4LF7 - chains A and E of the 21 polymer chains in the assembly; structure by X-ray diffraction, 3.15 A resolution.

[Chain A]
Molecule: 16S rRNA
Source organism: Thermus thermophilus
Sequence (1522 nucleotides; row label = number of the first residue in the row; note: 42 numbers in that range are skipped by the numbering (no residue carries them; nothing is unmodelled there); a row labelled like 190A-190L holds insertion residues (190A, then the next letters in order); numbering starts at 0):
     0 UUUGUUGGAG AGUUUGAUCC UGGCUCAGGG UGAACGCUGG CGGCGUGCCU AAGACAUGCA
    60 AGUCGUGCGG G
    73 CCGCGGGGUU UU
    88 ACUCCG
    95 UGGUC
   101 AGCGGCGGAC GGGUGAGUAA CGCGUGGGU
  129A G
   130 ACCUACCCGG AAGAGGGGGA CAACCCGGGG AAACUCGGGC UAAUCCCCCA UGUGGACCCG
   190 C
190A-190L CCCUUGGGGUGU
   191 GUCCAAAGGG CUUU
   216 GCCCGCUUCC GGAUGGGCCC GCGUCCCAUC AGCUAGUUGG UGGGGUAAUG GCCCACCAAG
   276 GCGACGACGG GUAGCCGGUC UGAGAGGAUG GCCGGCCACA GGGGCACUGA GACACGGGCC
   336 CCACUCCUAC GGGAGGCAGC AGUUAGGAAU CUUCCGCAAU GGGCGCAAGC CUGACGGAGC
   396 GACGCCGCUU GGAGGAAGAA GCCCUUCGGG GUGUAAACUC CUGAA
   442 CCCGGGACGA AACCCCCGAC GA
   474 GGGGACUGAC GGUACCGGG
   494 GUAAUAGCGC CGGCCAACUC CGUGCCAGCA GCCGCGGUAA UACGGAGGGC GCGAGCGUUA
   554 CCCGGAUUCA CUGGGCGUAA AGGGCGUGUA GGCGGCCUGG GGCGUCCCAU GUGAAAGACC
   614 ACGGCUCAAC CGUGGGGGAG CGUGGGAUAC GCUCAGGCUA GACGGUGGGA GAGGGUGGUG
   674 GAAUUCCCGG AGUAGCGGUG AAAUGCGCAG AUACCGGGAG GAACGCCGAU GGCGAAGGCA
   734 GCCACCUGGU CCACCCGUGA CGCUGAGGCG CGAAAGCGUG GGGAGCAAAC CGGAUUAGAU
   794 ACCCGGGUAG UCCACGCCCU AAACGAUGCG CGCUAGGUCU CUGGGUCU
   848 CCUGGGGGCC GAAGCUAACG CGUUAAGCGC GCCGCCUGGG GAGUACGGCC GCAAGGCUGA
   908 AACUCAAAGG AAUUGACGGG GGCCCGCACA AGCGGUGGAG CAUGUGGUUU AAUUCGAAGX
   968 AACGCGAAGA ACCUUACCAG GCCUUGACAU GCUAGG
 1003A G
  1004 AACCCGGGUG AAAGCCUGGG GUGCCCC
1030A-1030D GCGA
  1031 GGGGAGCCCU AGCACAGGUG CUGCAUGGCC GUCGUCAGCU CGUGCCGUGA GGUGUUGGGU
  1091 UAAGUCCCGC AACGAGCGCA ACCCCCGCCG UUAGUUGCCA GCGGUUCGGC CGGGCACUCU
  1151 AACGGGACUG CCCGCGAAA
  1171 GCGGGAGGAA GGAGGGGACG ACGUCUGGUC AGCAUGGCCC UUACGGCCUG GGCGACACAC
  1231 GUGCUACAAU GCCCACUACA AAGCGAUGCC ACCCGGCAAC GGGGAGCUAA UCGCAAAAAG
  1291 GUGGGCCCAG UUCGGAUUGG GGUCUGCAAC CCGACCCCAU GAAGCCGGAA UCGCUAGUAA
  1351 UCGCGGAUCA G
 1361A C
  1362 CAUGCCGCGG UGAAUACGUU CCCGGGCCUU GUACACACXG CCXGUXACGC CAUGGGAGCG
  1422 GGCUCUACCC GAAGUCGCCG GG
  1446 AGCCUACGGG
  1459 CAGGCGCCGA GGGUAGGGCC CGUGACUGGG GCGAAGUCGU AACAAGGUAG CUGUACCGGA
  1519 AGGUGCGGCU GGAUCCACUC CUUUCU
Unresolved in the structure: 0-4, 1534-1540
Construct notes: conflict C1534 (A2157 in M26923.1), A1535 (C2158 in M26923.1)
Modified residues: PSU (pseudouridine-5'-monophosphate) at position 516, 7MG (7N-methyl-8-hydroguanosine-5'-monophosphate) at position 527, M2G (N2-dimethylguanosine-5'-monophosphate) at position 966, 5MC (5-methylcytidine-5'-monophosphate) at position 967, 2MG (2N-methylguanosine-5'-monophosphate) at position 1207, 5MC (5-methylcytidine-5'-monophosphate) at position 1400, 4OC (4n,o2'-methylcytidine-5'-monophosphate) at position 1402, 5MC (5-methylcytidine-5'-monophosphate) at position 1404, 5MC (5-methylcytidine-5'-monophosphate) at position 1407, UR3 (3-methyluridine-5'-monophoshate) at position 1498, PSU (pseudouridine-5'-monophosphate) at position 1540, PSU (pseudouridine-5'-monophosphate) at position 1541
Ion coordination: Mg2+ site 1 near U5 (its only coordinating residue here); Mg2+ site 2 near U12 (its only coordinating residue here); Mg2+ site 3: U12, A914; Mg2+ site 4 near G21 (its only coordinating residue here); Mg2+ site 5 near A53 (its only coordinating residue here); Mg2+ site 6 near G61 (its only coordinating residue here); Mg2+ site 7 near G107 (its only coordinating residue here); Mg2+ site 8 near G113 (its only coordinating residue here); Mg2+ site 9: G115, A116, G117, G289; Mg2+ site 10: A116, G117, G289; Mg2+ site 11: C121, G124, U125, G236; K+ site 1 near G167 (its only coordinating residue here); 81 more Mg2+ sites not listed; 6 more K+ sites not listed
Small-molecule neighbours:
  - paromomycin (PAR), molecule 1: U30, G31, C48, U49, U304, G306, C554, C555
  - paromomycin (PAR), molecule 2: G31, C47, C48, A50, A51, G52, A53, G113, U114, G115, A353, C355, A356, U358, U359, A360, G361, U365, C366
  - paromomycin (PAR), molecule 3: A119, A120, C121, G122, C123, G236, C237, G238, U239, C240, C241, C242, G281, A282, G284
  - paromomycin (PAR), molecule 4: G567, G568, C569, G570, G575, G821, C822, G874, C875, C877, C879, C880
  - paromomycin (PAR), molecule 5: G610, A611, C612, C613, A614, A622, C623, C624, G625, U626
  - paromomycin (PAR), molecule 6: G661, G662, A663, G664, G666, G667, C739, U740, G741, G742, U743
  - paromomycin (PAR), molecule 7: U669, G670, G671, U672, G673, G714, A715, A716, C717, C805, C806, A807
  - paromomycin (PAR), molecule 8: G1061, U1062, U1065, C1066, A1188, C1189, G1190
  - paromomycin (PAR), molecule 9: G1405, U1406, 5MC_1407, A1408, C1409, G1489, C1490, G1491, A1492, A1493, G1494, U1495, C1496

[Chain E]
Name: ribosomal protein S5
Source organism: Thermus thermophilus
Reference sequence: Q5SHQ5 (RS5_THET8); numbering as in UniProt (aligned over 1-162)
Amino-acid sequence (162 residues; row label = number of the first residue in the row):
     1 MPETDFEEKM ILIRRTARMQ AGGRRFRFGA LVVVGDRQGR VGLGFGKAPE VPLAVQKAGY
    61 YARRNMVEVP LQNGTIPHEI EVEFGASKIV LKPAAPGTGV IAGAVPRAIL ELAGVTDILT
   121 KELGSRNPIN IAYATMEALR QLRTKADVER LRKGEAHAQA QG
Unresolved in the structure: 1-4, 156-162

[Interface between chain A and chain E]
Pairs across the interface (78):
  U5(A) - Ala95(E)  base contact
  G6(A) - Ala94(E)  base contact
  G6(A) - Ala95(E)  hydrogen bond to the base
  G6(A) - Thr98(E)  hydrogen bond to the base
  G6(A) - Leu119(E)  base contact
  G7(A) - Lys92(E)  hydrogen bond to the base
  G7(A) - Leu119(E)  sugar contact
  G7(A) - Thr120(E)  hydrogen bond to the sugar
  G7(A) - Lys121(E)  base contact
  A8(A) - Ile101(E)  phosphate contact
  A8(A) - Ala102(E)  hydrogen bond to the sugar
  A8(A) - Gly103(E)  sugar contact
  A8(A) - Arg107(E)  base contact
  A8(A) - Thr120(E)  sugar contact
  G9(A) - Lys121(E)  salt bridge to the phosphate
  G9(A) - Glu122(E)  hydrogen bond to the phosphate
  G9(A) - Arg126(E)  base contact
  A10(A) - Arg126(E)  salt bridge to the phosphate
  G15(A) - Ala17(E)  hydrogen bond to the base
  G15(A) - Arg24(E)  hydrogen bond to the sugar
  A16(A) - Thr16(E)  sugar contact
  A16(A) - Ala17(E)  hydrogen bond to the sugar
  U17(A) - Arg14(E)  phosphate contact
  C18(A) - Arg14(E)  salt bridge to the phosphate
  C18(A) - Asn127(E)  hydrogen bond to the phosphate
  C18(A) - Asn130(E)  phosphate contact
  C19(A) - Ala86(E)  phosphate contact
  C19(A) - Ser125(E)  hydrogen bond to the phosphate
  C19(A) - Asn127(E)  hydrogen bond to the phosphate
  C19(A) - Asn130(E)  hydrogen bond to the phosphate
  U20(A) - Ala86(E)  phosphate contact
  U20(A) - Ser125(E)  phosphate contact
  G558(A) - Lys121(E)  phosphate contact
  A559(A) - Lys121(E)  salt bridge to the phosphate
  A559(A) - Arg126(E)  salt bridge to the phosphate
  U560(A) - Leu123(E)  base contact
  U921(A) - Arg18(E)  sugar contact
  U921(A) - Met19(E)  hydrogen bond to the sugar
  G922(A) - Met19(E)  sugar contact
  G922(A) - Gln20(E)  sugar contact
  G922(A) - Ala21(E)  phosphate contact
  A923(A) - Ala21(E)  phosphate contact
  C1069(A) - Gln20(E)  phosphate contact
  U1070(A) - Arg18(E)  salt bridge to the phosphate
  U1070(A) - Gln20(E)  phosphate contact
  U1070(A) - Arg25(E)  salt bridge to the phosphate
  C1071(A) - Arg27(E)  salt bridge to the phosphate
  G1072(A) - Pro49(E)  phosphate contact
  G1072(A) - Lys57(E)  salt bridge to the phosphate
  U1073(A) - Lys57(E)  salt bridge to the phosphate
  G1074(A) - Tyr60(E)  phosphate contact
  G1074(A) - Tyr61(E)  hydrogen bond to the phosphate
  G1077(A) - Lys47(E)  hydrogen bond to the base
  U1078(A) - Phe84(E)  sugar contact
  U1078(A) - Ile129(E)  sugar contact
  U1078(A) - Asn130(E)  hydrogen bond to the sugar
  U1078(A) - Tyr133(E)  sugar contact
  G1079(A) - Arg14(E)  hydrogen bond to the phosphate
  G1079(A) - Tyr133(E)  hydrogen bond to the phosphate
  A1080(A) - Arg14(E)  salt bridge to the phosphate
  A1080(A) - Thr16(E)  hydrogen bond to the phosphate
  A1080(A) - Ala17(E)  sugar contact
  A1080(A) - Phe45(E)  phosphate contact
  A1080(A) - Lys47(E)  salt bridge to the phosphate
  G1081(A) - Thr16(E)  hydrogen bond to the phosphate
  G1081(A) - Ala17(E)  phosphate contact
  G1081(A) - Arg18(E)  phosphate contact
  G1081(A) - Arg27(E)  salt bridge to the phosphate
  C1192(A) - Arg25(E)  hydrogen bond to the base
  G1193(A) - Gly22(E)  sugar contact
  G1193(A) - Arg25(E)  hydrogen bond to the sugar
  U1194(A) - Gly22(E)  sugar contact
  A1396(A) - Met19(E)  base contact
  C1397(A) - Arg24(E)  salt bridge to the phosphate
  A1398(A) - Met19(E)  base contact
  A1398(A) - Gln20(E)  hydrogen bond to the base
  A1398(A) - Gly22(E)  base contact
  A1398(A) - Gly23(E)  base contact
Also at the interface, not in a pair above, chain A (37 interface residues in all): A864, G1082
Also at the interface, not in a pair above, chain E (43 interface residues in all): Arg15, Gly85, Ser87, Pro93

[Summary]
Chain A and chain E form an interface of 37 and 43 residues respectively, with 24 hydrogen bonds and 14 salt
bridges. Polar contacts include G6(A)-Ala95(E), G6(A)-Thr98(E) and G7(A)-Lys92(E). Chain A binds 9 copies of
paromomycin. U12(A) and A914(A) coordinate Mg2+ site 3.
Here chain A is 16S rRNA and chain E is ribosomal protein S5, both from Thermus thermophilus. Entry 4LF7
(Crystal Structure of 30S ribosomal subunit from Thermus thermophilus) was determined by X-ray diffraction.
